2Z5R - chain A; structure by X-ray diffraction, 2.50 A resolution.

# Chain A
Molecule: Ferritin light chain
Organism: Equus caballus
UniProt: P02791 (FRIL_HORSE); residues 1-174 here correspond to UniProt positions 2-175 (UniProt number = residue number + 1)
Sequence (174 residues; numbered 1 to 174; the number before each row is that of its first residue):
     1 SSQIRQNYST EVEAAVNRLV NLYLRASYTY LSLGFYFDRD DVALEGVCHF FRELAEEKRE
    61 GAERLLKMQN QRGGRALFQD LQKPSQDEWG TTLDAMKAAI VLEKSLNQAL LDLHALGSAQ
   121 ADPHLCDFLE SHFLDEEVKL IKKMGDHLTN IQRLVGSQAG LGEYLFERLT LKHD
Disordered / not traced: 1, 174
Swiss-Prot annotation at these positions:
  - region: Glu53 to Glu60 (Catalytic site for iron oxidation)
  - binding site (Fe cation): Glu53, Glu56, Glu57, Glu60, Glu63
  - modified residue: Ser1 (N-acetylserine)

# In short
Curated annotation (UniProt) lists 5 Fe cation-binding residues.
Chain A is Ferritin light chain (Equus caballus); the structure, Apo-Fr with high content of Pd ions, was
determined by X-ray diffraction, deposited together with 3FI6, 2Z5P and 2Z5Q.
